7M6T - chains A and C of the 4 polymer chains in the assembly; structure by X-ray diffraction, 3.19 A resolution.

Chain A:
Protein: Suppressor of cytokine signaling 2
Source organism: Homo sapiens
UniProt: O14508 (SOCS2_HUMAN); numbering as in UniProt (aligned over 32-198)
Sequence (170 residues; each row starts with the number of its first residue):
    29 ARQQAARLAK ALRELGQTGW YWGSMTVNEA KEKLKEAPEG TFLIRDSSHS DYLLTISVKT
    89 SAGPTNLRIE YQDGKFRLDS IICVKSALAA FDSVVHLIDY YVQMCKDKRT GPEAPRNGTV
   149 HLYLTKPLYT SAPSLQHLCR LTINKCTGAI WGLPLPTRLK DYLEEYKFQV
Unresolved in the structure: 29-30, 113-114, 137-148
Sequence notes: expression tag (29-31); engineered mutation Ala-115 (Lys in O14508), Ala-117 (Lys in O14508), Ala-118 (Gln in O14508)
Modified / non-standard residues: Cys-111 (S-(dimethylarsenic)cysteine; CAS)
Swiss-Prot annotation at these positions:
  - modified residue: Ser-52 (Phosphoserine)
  - cross-link: Lys-173 (Glycyl lysine isopeptide (Lys-Gly) (interchain with G-Cter in ubiquitin))
  - natural variant: Ser-52 (S52N: Increased protein half-life), Asn-94 (N94D: Decreased ability to bind phosphorylated substrates), Arg-96 (R96L: Decreased ability to bind phosphorylated substrates), Leu-106 (L106V: Does not affect ability to bind phosphorylated substrates), Cys-133 (C133Y: Does not affect ability to bind phosphorylated substrates)
  - mutagenesis: Arg-73 (R73E: Impaired ability to mediate ubiquitination of GHR), Lys-87 (K87R: No effect on protein half-life), Lys-154 (K154R: No effect on protein half-life), Leu-163 (L163P: Abolished interaction with ELOB and ELOC, preventing formation of the ECS(SOCS2) complex), Cys-167 (C167F: Abolished interaction with ELOB and ELOC, preventing formation of the ECS(SOCS2) complex), Lys-173 (K173R: Increased protein half-life)
From the paper describing this entry:
  - mutagenesis - Y49F: unchanged binding to GHR pY595
  - mutagenesis - L40F, R41A, Q45A, Y49F, R96C: unchanged binding to Non-canonical peptide F3
  - mutagenesis - R96C: decreased signaling in response to GH signaling
  - mutagenesis - L81F/R96C: abolished signaling
  - mutagenesis - S78A: decreased binding to GHR
  - mutagenesis - L81F: abolished binding to Non-canonical peptide F3
  - mutagenesis - L36A: decreased binding to Non-canonical peptide F3
  - mutagenesis - L36A, L81F, Y99A: unchanged binding to pTyr

Chain C:
Protein: Elongin-C
Source organism: Homo sapiens
UniProt: Q15369 (ELOC_HUMAN); residues 17-112 here = UniProt positions 17-112
Sequence (96 residues; each row starts with the number of its first residue):
    17 MYVKLISSDG HEFIVKREHA LTSGTIKAML SGPGQFAENE TNEVNFREIP SHVLSKVCMY
    77 FTYKVRYTNS STEIPEFPIA PEIALELLMA ANFLDC
Unresolved in the structure: 46-57, 85-86

Interface between chain A and chain C:
Residue-residue contacts (30; chain A residue first):
  Thr-158(A) / Thr-88(C)
  Ser-159(A) / Ile-90(C)
  Ala-160(A) / Lys-80(C)
  Ala-160(A) / Ile-90(C)
  Pro-161(A) / Tyr-76(C)  hydrogen bond (backbone-side chain)
  Ser-162(A) / Tyr-76(C)
  Ser-162(A) / Cys-112(C)
  Leu-163(A) / Tyr-76(C)  hydrogen bond (backbone-side chain)
  Leu-163(A) / Ala-107(C)  hydrophobic
  Leu-163(A) / Cys-112(C)  hydrogen bond (backbone-backbone)
  Gln-164(A) / Leu-104(C)
  Gln-164(A) / Ala-107(C)
  Gln-164(A) / Asn-108(C)  hydrogen bond
  Gln-164(A) / Cys-112(C)  hydrogen bond (backbone-backbone)
  Leu-166(A) / Tyr-76(C)  hydrophobic
  Leu-166(A) / Ile-95(C)  hydrophobic
  Cys-167(A) / Leu-103(C)  hydrophobic
  Cys-167(A) / Leu-104(C)  hydrogen bond (side chain-backbone)
  Thr-170(A) / Ile-95(C)
  Ile-171(A) / Leu-101(C)  hydrophobic
  Ile-171(A) / Leu-104(C)  hydrophobic
  Cys-174(A) / Pro-97(C)  hydrophobic
  Leu-181(A) / Leu-101(C)  hydrophobic
  Pro-182(A) / Leu-101(C)
  Leu-183(A) / Leu-101(C)  hydrophobic
  Leu-183(A) / Met-105(C)  hydrophobic
  Arg-186(A) / Asn-108(C)  hydrogen bond
  Leu-187(A) / Met-105(C)  hydrophobic
  Leu-187(A) / Asn-108(C)
  Leu-191(A) / Leu-104(C)  hydrophobic
Interface residues without a listed pair, chain A (22 interface residues in all): Trp-50, Tyr-157, Pro-184, Tyr-190
Interface residues without a listed pair, chain C (19 interface residues in all): Val-73, Tyr-79, Tyr-83, Thr-84, Phe-93, Ala-100

Summary:
22 residues of chain A face 19 of chain C across their interface, with 7 hydrogen bonds. Polar contacts
include Pro-161(A)/Tyr-76(C), Leu-163(A)/Tyr-76(C) and Leu-163(A)/Cys-112(C). From the paper: R96C of chain A
reduces signaling in response to GH signaling; L81F/R96C of chain A abolish signaling; 10 substitutions were
tested in all.
Here chain A is Suppressor of cytokine signaling 2 and chain C is Elongin-C, both from Homo sapiens. Entry
7M6T (Crystal structure of SOCS2/ElonginB/ElonginC bound to a non-canonical peptide that enhances
phospho-peptide binding) was determined by X-ray diffraction.
